PDB entry 4YFI | X-ray diffraction, 2.70 A resolution | chains A and B

[Chain A (and B)]
Molecule: Serine/threonine-protein kinase TNNI3K
Source organism: Homo sapiens
Notes: EC 2.7.11.1; chain B of this document is another copy of the same molecule, construct and numbering; everything in this record applies to it too
UniProtKB: Q59H18 (TNI3K_HUMAN), isoform Q59H18-1; residues 402-730 here correspond to UniProt positions 503-831 (UniProt number = residue number + 101)
Chain sequence (330 residues; row label = number of the first residue in the row):
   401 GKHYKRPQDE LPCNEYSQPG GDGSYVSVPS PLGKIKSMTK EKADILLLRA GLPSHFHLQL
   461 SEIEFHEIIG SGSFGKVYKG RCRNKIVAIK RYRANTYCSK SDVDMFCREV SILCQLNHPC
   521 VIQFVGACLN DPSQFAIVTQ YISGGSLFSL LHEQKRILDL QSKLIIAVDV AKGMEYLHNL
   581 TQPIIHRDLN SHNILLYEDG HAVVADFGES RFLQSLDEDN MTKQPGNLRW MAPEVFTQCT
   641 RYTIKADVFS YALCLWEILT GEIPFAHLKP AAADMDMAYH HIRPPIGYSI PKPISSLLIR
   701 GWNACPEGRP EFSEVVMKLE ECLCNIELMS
Disordered / not traced: 401-440, 494-500, 615-625, 727-730 (chain B: 401-450, 494-500, 616-625, 730)
Construct notes: expression tag (401); conflict D674 (Ala775 in Q59H18), M675 (Ala776 in Q59H18)

[How chain A and chain B interact]
Contacting residue pairs (84):
  D588(A) - N627(B)
  L589(A) - W630(B)
  N590(A) - W630(B)
  S591(A) - W630(B)
  G626(A) - D588(B)
  N627(A) - D588(B)  hydrogen bond (backbone-side chain)
  N627(A) - P670(B)
  L628(A) - P670(B)
  L628(A) - A671(B)  hydrophobic
  L628(A) - D674(B)
  R629(A) - L653(B)
  R629(A) - I663(B)
  R629(A) - P664(B)  hydrogen bond (side chain-backbone)
  R629(A) - F665(B)  hydrogen bond (side chain-backbone)
  R629(A) - L668(B)  hydrogen bond (side chain-backbone)
  R629(A) - K669(B)
  R629(A) - P670(B)
  R629(A) - M677(B)
  W630(A) - L589(B)
  W630(A) - N590(B)
  W630(A) - S591(B)
  W630(A) - S650(B)  hydrogen bond (backbone-side chain)
  W630(A) - L653(B)  hydrophobic
  W630(A) - E657(B)  hydrogen bond
  M631(A) - F649(B)
  M631(A) - M677(B)
  A632(A) - A646(B)  hydrophobic
  A632(A) - F649(B)  hydrophobic
  P633(A) - F649(B)
  P633(A) - A678(B)  hydrophobic
  E634(A) - T637(B)
  E634(A) - A646(B)
  E634(A) - P706(B)
  E634(A) - R709(B)  salt bridge
  V635(A) - A646(B)  hydrophobic
  F636(A) - D674(B)
  F636(A) - A678(B)  hydrophobic
  F636(A) - Y679(B)
  T637(A) - E634(B)
  T637(A) - T637(B)
  T637(A) - Q638(B)
  Q638(A) - T637(B)
  Q638(A) - Q638(B)
  Q638(A) - T640(B)  hydrogen bond (side chain-backbone)
  T640(A) - Q638(B)
  Y642(A) - V635(B)  hydrophobic
  A646(A) - A632(B)
  A646(A) - E634(B)
  A646(A) - V635(B)  hydrophobic
  F649(A) - M631(B)
  F649(A) - A632(B)  hydrophobic
  F649(A) - P633(B)
  S650(A) - W630(B)  hydrogen bond (side chain-backbone)
  L653(A) - R629(B)
  L653(A) - W630(B)  hydrophobic
  C654(A) - W630(B)
  E657(A) - W630(B)  hydrogen bond
  I663(A) - R629(B)
  P664(A) - R629(B)  hydrogen bond (backbone-side chain)
  P664(A) - W630(B)
  F665(A) - R629(B)  hydrogen bond (backbone-side chain)
  L668(A) - R629(B)  hydrogen bond (backbone-side chain)
  P670(A) - L628(B)  hydrophobic
  P670(A) - R629(B)
  D674(A) - L628(B)
  D674(A) - F636(B)
  M677(A) - R629(B)
  M677(A) - M631(B)
  A678(A) - P633(B)  hydrophobic
  Y679(A) - F636(B)
  Y679(A) - T640(B)
  Y679(A) - A704(B)
  Y679(A) - C705(B)
  Y679(A) - P706(B)
  H680(A) - C705(B)  hydrogen bond
  H681(A) - A678(B)  hydrogen bond (side chain-backbone)
  H681(A) - Y679(B)
  H681(A) - H681(B)  hydrogen bond
  A704(A) - Y679(B)
  C705(A) - Y679(B)  hydrophobic
  C705(A) - H680(B)
  P706(A) - E634(B)
  P706(A) - Y679(B)
  R709(A) - E634(B)  salt bridge
Also at the interface, not in a pair above, chain A (49 interface residues in all): H592, R641, A666, K669, A671, A673, M675, R683, E707
Also at the interface, not in a pair above, chain B (50 interface residues in all): F548, H592, G626, Y642, K645, C654, A666, A673, M675, R683, E707

[Summary]
Chain A and chain B form an interface of 49 and 50 residues respectively; the contacts include 15 hydrogen
bonds and 2 salt bridges. Polar contacts include E634(A)-R709(B), N627(A)-D588(B) and R629(A)-P664(B).
Chain A and chain B are both Serine/threonine-protein kinase TNNI3K (Homo sapiens); the structure, TNNI3K
complexed with inhibitor 1, was determined by X-ray diffraction together with 4YFF from the same study.
